PDB entry 6MI8 | electron microscopy, 4.30 A resolution (low resolution: residue-level contacts below are approximate; hydrogen-bond / salt-bridge calls are withheld) | chains F and G of the 4 polymer chains in the assembly

Chain F:
Name: Lipopolysaccharide export system permease protein LptF
Source organism: Escherichia coli (strain K12)
UniProt: P0AF98 (LPTF_ECOLI); numbering as in UniProt (aligned over 1-366)
Sequence (366 residues; each row starts with the number of its first residue):
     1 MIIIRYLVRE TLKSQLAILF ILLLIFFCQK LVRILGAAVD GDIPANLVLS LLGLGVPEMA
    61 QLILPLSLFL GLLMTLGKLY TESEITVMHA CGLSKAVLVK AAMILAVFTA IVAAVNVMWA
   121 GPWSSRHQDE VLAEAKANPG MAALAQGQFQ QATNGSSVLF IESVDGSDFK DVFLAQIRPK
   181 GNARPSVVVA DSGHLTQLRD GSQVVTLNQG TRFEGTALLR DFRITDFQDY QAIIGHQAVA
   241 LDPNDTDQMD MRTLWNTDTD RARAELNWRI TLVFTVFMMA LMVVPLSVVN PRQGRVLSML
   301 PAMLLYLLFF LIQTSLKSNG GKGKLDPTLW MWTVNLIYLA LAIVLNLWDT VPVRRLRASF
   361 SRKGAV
Unresolved in the structure: 1-2, 131-264, 350-366
Reported in the primary citation:
  - mutagenesis - R33E: abolished growth

Chain G:
Name: Lipopolysaccharide export system permease protein LptG
Source organism: Escherichia coli (strain K12)
UniProt: P0ADC6 (LPTG_ECOLI); residues 1-360 here = UniProt positions 1-360
Sequence (360 residues; each row starts with the number of its first residue):
     1 MQPFGVLDRY IGKTIFTTIM MTLFMLVSLS GIIKFVDQLK KAGQGSYDAL GAGMYTLLSV
    61 PKDVQIFFPM AALLGALLGL GMLAQRSELV VMQASGFTRM QVALSVMKTA IPLVLLTMAI
   121 GEWVAPQGEQ MARNYRAQAM YGGSLLSTQQ GLWAKDGNNF VYIERVKGDE ELGGISIYAF
   181 NENRRLQSVR YAATAKFDPE HKVWRLSQVD ESDLTNPKQI TGSQTVSGTW KTNLTPDKLG
   241 VVALDPDALS ISGLHNYVKY LKSSGQDAGR YQLNMWSKIF QPLSVAVMML MALSFIFGPL
   301 RSVPMGVRVV TGISFGFVFY VLDQIFGPLT LVYGIPPIIG ALLPSASFFL ISLWLLMRKS
Unresolved in the structure: 1-5, 44-50, 141-245, 261-269, 355-360

Interface between chain F and chain G:
Contacting residue pairs (35):
  I21(F) - I313(G)
  L22(F) - L26(G)
  L24(F) - F317(G)
  I25(F) - M70(G)
  F26(F) - L26(G)
  F26(F) - L29(G)
  F26(F) - S30(G)
  F26(F) - F67(G)
  C28(F) - M70(G)
  C28(F) - Y320(G)
  Q29(F) - I66(G)
  V32(F) - Y320(G)
  V32(F) - Q324(G)
  V32(F) - I325(G)
  G36(F) - I325(G)
  M59(F) - I33(G)
  L62(F) - L29(G)
  L62(F) - I33(G)
  I63(F) - L29(G)
  L66(F) - L29(G)
  M74(F) - L78(G)
  M74(F) - M82(G)
  K78(F) - M305(G)
  T81(F) - R86(G)
  E82(F) - Q85(G)
  E82(F) - R86(G)
  E82(F) - M305(G)
  M299(F) - M21(G)
  L300(F) - M21(G)
  M303(F) - M25(G)
  L307(F) - S28(G)
  F310(F) - I32(G)
  L311(F) - I32(G)
  T314(F) - V36(G)
  S318(F) - L39(G)
Interface residues without a listed pair, chain F (29 interface residues in all): R33, L70, V296, S315
Interface residues without a listed pair, chain G (30 interface residues in all): T18, F24, F35, L74, N274, V321, P328

Summary:
The interface between chain F and chain G involves 29 residues on one side and 30 on the other. From the
paper: R33E of chain F abolishes growth.
Here chain F is Lipopolysaccharide export system permease protein LptF and chain G is Lipopolysaccharide
export system permease protein LptG, both from Escherichia coli (strain K12). Entry 6MI8 (Cryo-EM Structure of
vanadate-trapped E.coli LptB2FGC) was determined by electron microscopy (same publication as 6MHU, 6MHZ and
6MI7).
